PDB entry 7R1Q | X-ray diffraction, 1.10 A resolution | chain AAA

Chain AAA:
Name: Lysozyme
Source organism: Gallus gallus
Notes: EC 3.2.1.17
Reference sequence: P00698 (LYSC_CHICK); residues 1-129 here correspond to UniProt positions 19-147 (UniProt number = residue number + 18)
Sequence (129 residues; row label = number of the first residue in the row):
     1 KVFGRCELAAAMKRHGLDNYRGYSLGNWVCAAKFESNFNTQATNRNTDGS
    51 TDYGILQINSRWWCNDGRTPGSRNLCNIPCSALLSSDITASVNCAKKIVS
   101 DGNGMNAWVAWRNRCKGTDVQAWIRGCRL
Cystine bridges: Cys6-Cys127, Cys30-Cys115, Cys64-Cys80, Cys76-Cys94
Metal / ion sites: gold ion site 1 near Lys1 (its only coordinating residue here); gold ion site 2 near His15 (its only coordinating residue here)
What the authors report for this chain:
  - gold ion coordination: His15

In short:
From the paper: gold ion coordination by His15.
Chain AAA is Lysozyme (Gallus gallus); the structure, X-ray structure of the adduct formed upon reaction of
the gold(I) N-heterocyclic carbene complex Au2 with ..., was determined by X-ray diffraction together with
7R1P from the same study.
